1P78 - chains C and A of the 4 polymer chains in the assembly; structure by X-ray diffraction, 2.25 A resolution.

== Chain C ==
Molecule: 21-nt DNA strand
Sequence (21 nucleotides; numbered 1 to 21; the number before each row is that of its first residue):
     1 TGCATATCAA TTTGTTGCAC C
Not modelled in the structure: 21

== Chain A ==
Protein: DNA-binding protein HU
From: Anabaena sp
UniProtKB: P05514 (DBH_ANASP); residue numbers follow UniProt; this construct covers 1-94
Sequence (94 residues; numbered 1 to 94; the number before each row is that of its first residue):
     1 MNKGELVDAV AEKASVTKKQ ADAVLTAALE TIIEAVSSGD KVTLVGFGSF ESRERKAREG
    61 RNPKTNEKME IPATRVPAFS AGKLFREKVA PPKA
Not modelled in the structure: 93-94
From the paper describing this entry:
  - binding site for the 21-nt DNA strand: Arg61
  - contacts within the chain: Lys3-Thr26 (hydrogen bond)

== Chain C / chain A interface ==
Contacting residue pairs (15):
  DT5(C) - Arg61(A)  hydrogen bond to the base
  DT5(C) - Asn62(A)  base contact
  DT5(C) - Pro63(A)  base contact
  DA6(C) - Arg61(A)  sugar contact
  DT7(C) - Arg61(A)  salt bridge to the phosphate
  DA9(C) - Arg58(A)  base contact
  DA9(C) - Glu59(A)  sugar contact
  DA9(C) - Lys68(A)  salt bridge to the phosphate
  DA10(C) - Lys56(A)  phosphate contact
  DA10(C) - Ala57(A)  sugar contact
  DA10(C) - Arg58(A)  sugar contact
  DT11(C) - Arg55(A)  hydrogen bond to the phosphate
  DT11(C) - Lys56(A)  hydrogen bond to the phosphate
  DT12(C) - Arg53(A)  salt bridge to the phosphate
  DT12(C) - Arg55(A)  salt bridge to the phosphate
Interface residues without a listed pair, chain C (11 interface residues in all): DA4, DC8, DT13, DG14
Interface residues without a listed pair, chain A (16 interface residues in all): Glu54, Lys64, Asn66, Phe79, Ser80, Arg86

== In short ==
11 residues of chain C face 16 of chain A across their interface, with 3 hydrogen bonds and 4 salt bridges.
Polar pairs include DT5(C)-Arg61(A), DT11(C)-Arg55(A) and DT11(C)-Lys56(A). The paper reports a binding site
for the 21-nt DNA strand at Arg61(A); contacts within the chain involving Lys3(A) and Thr26(A).
Chain C is a 21-nt DNA strand and chain A is DNA-binding protein HU (Anabaena sp); the structure, Anabaena
HU-DNA cocrystal structure (AHU2), was determined by X-ray diffraction, deposited together with 1P51 and 1P71.
